9J97 - chains A and B; structure by electron microscopy, 3.30 A resolution.

== Chain A (and B) ==
Protein: Solute carrier family 53 member 1, Green fluorescent protein
Organism: Homo sapiens
Notes: chain B of this document is another copy of the same molecule, construct and numbering; everything in this record applies to it too
Reference sequence: chimeric construct of Q9UBH6, P42212: residues 1-696 from Q9UBH6 (S53A1_HUMAN) positions 1-696 (same numbers); residues 713-949 from P42212 positions 2-238 (UniProt number = residue number - 711)
Amino-acid sequence (969 residues; numbered 1 to 969; the number before each row is that of its first residue):
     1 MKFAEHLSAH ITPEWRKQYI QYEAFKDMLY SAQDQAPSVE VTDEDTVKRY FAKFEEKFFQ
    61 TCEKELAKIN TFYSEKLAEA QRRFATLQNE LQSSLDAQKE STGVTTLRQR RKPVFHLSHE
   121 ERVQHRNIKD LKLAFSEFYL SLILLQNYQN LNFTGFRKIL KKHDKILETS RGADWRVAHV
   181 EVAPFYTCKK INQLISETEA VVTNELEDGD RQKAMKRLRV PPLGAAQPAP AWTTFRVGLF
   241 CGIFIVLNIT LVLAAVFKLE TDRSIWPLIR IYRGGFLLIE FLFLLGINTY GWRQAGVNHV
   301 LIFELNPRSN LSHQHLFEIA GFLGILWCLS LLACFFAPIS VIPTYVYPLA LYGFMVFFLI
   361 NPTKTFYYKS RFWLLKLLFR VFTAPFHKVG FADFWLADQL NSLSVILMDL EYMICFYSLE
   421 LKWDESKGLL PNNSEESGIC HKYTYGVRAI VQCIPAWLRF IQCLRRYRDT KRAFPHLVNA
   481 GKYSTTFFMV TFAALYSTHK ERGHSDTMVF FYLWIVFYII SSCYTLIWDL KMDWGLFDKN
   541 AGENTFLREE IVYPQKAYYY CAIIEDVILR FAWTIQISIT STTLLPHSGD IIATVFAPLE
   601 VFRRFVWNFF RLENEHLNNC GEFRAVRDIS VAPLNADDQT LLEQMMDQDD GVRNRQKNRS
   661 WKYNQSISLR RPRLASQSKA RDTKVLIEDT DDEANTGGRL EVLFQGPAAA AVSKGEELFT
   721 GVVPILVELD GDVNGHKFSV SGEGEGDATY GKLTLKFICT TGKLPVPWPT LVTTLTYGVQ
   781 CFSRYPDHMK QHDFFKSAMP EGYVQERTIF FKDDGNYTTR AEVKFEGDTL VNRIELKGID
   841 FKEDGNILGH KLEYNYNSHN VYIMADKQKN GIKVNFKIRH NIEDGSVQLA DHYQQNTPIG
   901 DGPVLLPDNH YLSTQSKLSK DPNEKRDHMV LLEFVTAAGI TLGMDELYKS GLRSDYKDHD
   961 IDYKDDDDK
Disordered / not traced: 1-227, 435-436, 581-584, 627-969
Disulfide bonds: C415-C440
Differences from the reference sequence: linker (697-712); conflict L775 (Phe64 in P42212), T776 (Ser65 in P42212), T818 (Lys107 in P42212), K917 (Ala206 in P42212), L942 (His231 in P42212); expression tag (950-969)
Ligand contacts: 3-sn-phosphatidylethanolamine (8PE; (2R)-3-{[(S)-(2-aminoethoxy)(hydroxy)phosphoryl]oxy}-2-(tetradecanoyloxy)propyl octadecanoate): G275, L278, F281, L282, L285, T289, W292, L305, N306, S309, N310, L311, L316, L323, Y352, M355, F358, L359, K369, S370, R371, W373, L374, L378, W395, L396, I406, L410, M413
UniProt features mapped onto this chain:
  - region: K158 to K165 (Important for inositol polyphosphate binding)
  - binding site (phosphate): D398, N401, K482, Y483, R570, R603, R604
  - site: W573 (Gating residue for phosphate transport)
  - modified residue: S668 (Phosphoserine), T690 (Phosphothreonine), Y777 (Z: -2,3-didehydrotyrosine)
Reported in the primary citation:
  - binding site for phosphate ion: D398, N401, K482, Y483, D529, R570, R603, R604
  - conformationally variable residues (helix shift, side-chain flip): R570, W573
  - disease-associated variants - N619D, R624H (citing earlier work)
  - self-association interface (contacts with another copy of this molecule): T234, F235, L239, I243, V246
  - mutagenesis - F235G, L239G: decreased localization

== Chain A / chain B interface ==
Contacting residue pairs (15):
  A231(A) - T234(B)
  T234(A) - A231(B)
  T234(A) - F235(B)
  F235(A) - T234(B)
  F235(A) - G238(B)
  G238(A) - F235(B)
  G238(A) - G238(B)
  G238(A) - L239(B)
  L239(A) - G238(B)
  L239(A) - L239(B)
  L239(A) - G242(B)
  G242(A) - L239(B)
  I243(A) - V246(B)  hydrophobic
  V246(A) - I243(B)  hydrophobic
  V246(A) - V246(B)  hydrophobic
Other interface residues (no listed pair), chain A (10 interface residues in all): V237, I245
Other interface residues (no listed pair), chain B (11 interface residues in all): V237, C241, I245

== Overview ==
The interface between chain A and chain B involves 10 residues on one side and 11 on the other. Ligands of
chain A: 3-sn-phosphatidylethanolamine. UniProt lists 7 phosphate-binding residues on chain A. From the paper:
a binding site for phosphate ion at D398(A), N401(A) and K482(A) among others; F235G and L239G of chain A
reduce localization.
Chain A and chain B are both Solute carrier family 53 member 1, Green fluorescent protein (Homo sapiens); the
structure, Closed structure of human XPR1, was determined by electron microscopy together with 9J98 from the
same study.
